PDB entry 7UJ0 | electron microscopy, 3.26 A resolution | chains A and F of the 14 polymer chains in the assembly

== Chain A (and F) ==
Protein: ATP-dependent Clp protease ATP-binding subunit ClpA
Organism: Escherichia coli
Notes: chain F of this document is another copy of the same molecule, construct and numbering; everything in this record applies to it too
UniProt: A0A836NDF2 (A0A836NDF2_ECOLX); residue numbers follow UniProt; this construct covers 1-758
Amino-acid sequence (758 residues; each row starts with the number of its first residue):
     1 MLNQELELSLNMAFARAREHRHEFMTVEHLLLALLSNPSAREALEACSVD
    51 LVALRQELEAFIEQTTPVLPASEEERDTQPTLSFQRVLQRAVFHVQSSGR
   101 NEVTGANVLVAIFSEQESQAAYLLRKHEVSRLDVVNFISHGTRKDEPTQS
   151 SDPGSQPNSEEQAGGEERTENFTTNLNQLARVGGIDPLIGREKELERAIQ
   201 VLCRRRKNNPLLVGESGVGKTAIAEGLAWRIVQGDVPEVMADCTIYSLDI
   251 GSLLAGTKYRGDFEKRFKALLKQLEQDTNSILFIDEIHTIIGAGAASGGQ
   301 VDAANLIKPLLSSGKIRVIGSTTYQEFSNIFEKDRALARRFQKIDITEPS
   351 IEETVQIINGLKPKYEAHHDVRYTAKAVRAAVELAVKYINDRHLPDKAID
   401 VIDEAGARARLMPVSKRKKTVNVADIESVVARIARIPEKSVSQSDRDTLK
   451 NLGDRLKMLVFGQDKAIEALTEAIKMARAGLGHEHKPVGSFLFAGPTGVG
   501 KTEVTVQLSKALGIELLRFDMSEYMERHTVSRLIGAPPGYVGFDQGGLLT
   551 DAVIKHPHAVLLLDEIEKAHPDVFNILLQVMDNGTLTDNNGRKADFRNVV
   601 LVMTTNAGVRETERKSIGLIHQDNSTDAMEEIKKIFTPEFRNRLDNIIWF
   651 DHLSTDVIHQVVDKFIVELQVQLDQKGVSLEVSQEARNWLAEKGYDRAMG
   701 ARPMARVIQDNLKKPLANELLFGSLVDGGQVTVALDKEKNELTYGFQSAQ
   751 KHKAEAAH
Disordered / not traced: 1-171, 749-758 (chain F: 1-169, 749-758)
Construct notes: conflict T169 (Met in A0A836NDF2)
Bound ions: Mg2+: T221, D285 (together with ATP-gamma-S)
Small-molecule neighbours:
  - ADP (adenosine-5'-diphosphate): L459, V460, F461, G498, V499, G500, T502, E503, L653, V661, K664, F665, A701, R702
  - ATP-gamma-S (AGS; phosphothiophosphoric acid-adenylate ester): L188, I189, S216, G217, V218, G219, K220, T221, A222, E225, I357, L361, P395, I399

== How chain A and chain F interact ==
Contacting residue pairs - 58 pairs, chain A then chain F:
  R197(A) with E404(F), salt bridge; I433(F)
  Q200(A) with E404(F); A407(F); R408(F)
  C203(A) with A407(F), hydrophobic; R410(F), hydrogen bond
  R204(A) with D400(F), salt bridge; D403(F), salt bridge; E404(F), salt bridge
  R205(A) with K364(F); H368(F); D403(F), hydrogen bond (backbone-side chain)
  R206(A) with D186(F), salt bridge; Y365(F); D403(F), hydrogen bond (backbone-side chain)
  E238(A) with R417(F), salt bridge
  I291(A) with A255(F)
  G292(A) with A255(F)
  A295(A) with K258(F)
  A296(A) with K258(F), hydrogen bond (backbone-side chain)
  S297(A) with R266(F)
  G298(A) with R266(F)
  G299(A) with F172(F); R266(F)
  Q300(A) with N171(F), hydrogen bond (backbone-side chain)
  D302(A) with S252(F); A255(F)
  N305(A) with D249(F); S252(F)
  K333(A) with A296(F), hydrogen bond (side chain-backbone); S297(F)
  D334(A) with G251(F)
  R335(A) with S216(F), hydrogen bond; G217(F); K220(F)
  R339(A) with D396(F), salt bridge
  Q342(A) with E404(F)
  D345(A) with R435(F), salt bridge
  R446(A) with L721(F), hydrogen bond (side chain-backbone)
  L449(A) with L721(F), hydrophobic
  K450(A) with L721(F); F722(F)
  K475(A) with L721(F)
  A479(A) with L720(F); L721(F), hydrophobic
  G480(A) with Q672(F), hydrogen bond (backbone-side chain); K676(F), hydrogen bond (backbone-side chain)
  L481(A) with Q672(F); K713(F), hydrogen bond (backbone-side chain); L720(F), hydrophobic
  G482(A) with Q672(F), hydrogen bond (backbone-side chain)
  R527(A) with P538(F)
  T637(A) with E523(F)
  P638(A) with D520(F); S522(F)
  E639(A) with D520(F); E523(F)
Also at the interface, not in a pair above, chain A (45 interface residues in all): I199, V201, K207, P237, V239, N329, M476, H483, P538, V541
Also at the interface, not in a pair above, chain F (49 interface residues in all): E286, T289, A295, Q300, L411, V414, R432, P537, D544, Q545, L716, A717

== Summary ==
45 residues of chain A and 49 residues of chain F are in contact; the contacts include 12 hydrogen bonds and 8
salt bridges. Polar contacts include R197(A)-E404(F), R204(A)-D400(F) and R204(A)-D403(F). Bound to chain A:
ATP-gamma-S and ADP.
Chain A and chain F are both ATP-dependent Clp protease ATP-binding subunit ClpA (Escherichia coli); the
structure, ClpAP complex bound to ClpS N-terminal extension, class IIIb, was determined by electron
microscopy, deposited together with 7UIV, 7UIW, 7UIX, 7UIZ and 7UIY.
